8Z0K - chains L and M of the 12 polymer chains in the assembly; structure by electron microscopy, 2.51 A resolution.

[Chain L]
Molecule: 69-nt RNA strand
Source organism: Selenomonas sp
Sequence (69 nucleotides; each row starts with the number of its first residue):
    20 GUUUAGAAGG AUUGCCGUCA GGAAAUUAGG UGCGCUUAGC AGUGUACCGC CGGAUAGGCG
    80 GUUUAGAAG
Unresolved in the structure: 20, 73-74, 81-88

[Chain M]
Protein: type I-F CRISPR-associated endoribonuclease Cas6/Csy4
Source organism: Selenomonas sp
Chain sequence (181 residues; each row starts with the number of its first residue):
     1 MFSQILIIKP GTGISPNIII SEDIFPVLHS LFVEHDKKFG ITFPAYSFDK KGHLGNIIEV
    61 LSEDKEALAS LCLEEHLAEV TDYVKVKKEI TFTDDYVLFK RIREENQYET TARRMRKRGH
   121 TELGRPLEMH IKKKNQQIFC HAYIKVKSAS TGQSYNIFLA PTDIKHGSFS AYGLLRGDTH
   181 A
Unresolved in the structure: 111-129, 141, 167-168, 178-181

[How chain L and chain M interact]
Contacting residue pairs (19; chain L residue first):
  U62(L) - Ser15(M)  sugar contact
  U62(L) - Asn17(M)  sugar contact
  U62(L) - Tyr143(M)  hydrogen bond to the sugar
  G63(L) - Ile18(M)  phosphate contact
  A65(L) - Phe139(M)  base contact
  A65(L) - Asn156(M)  hydrogen bond to the base
  C66(L) - Gln107(M)  phosphate contact
  C66(L) - Gln153(M)  hydrogen bond to the sugar
  C66(L) - Ser154(M)  sugar contact
  C66(L) - Tyr155(M)  base contact
  C67(L) - Asn106(M)  base contact
  C67(L) - Thr110(M)  hydrogen bond to the phosphate
  C67(L) - Gln153(M)  hydrogen bond to the sugar
  G68(L) - Asn106(M)  hydrogen bond to the base
  G79(L) - Gly177(M)  phosphate contact
  G80(L) - Ser148(M)  hydrogen bond to the sugar
  G80(L) - Ser150(M)  sugar contact
  G80(L) - Thr151(M)  base contact
  G80(L) - Tyr172(M)  hydrogen bond to the phosphate
Interface residues without a listed pair, chain L (12 interface residues in all): G61, U64, C69, C78
Interface residues without a listed pair, chain M (18 interface residues in all): Arg101

[Summary]
12 residues of chain L and 18 residues of chain M are in contact, with 8 hydrogen bonds. Polar contacts
include A65(L)-Asn156(M), G68(L)-Asn106(M) and U62(L)-Tyr143(M).
Chain L is a 69-nt RNA strand and chain M is type I-F CRISPR-associated endoribonuclease Cas6/Csy4, both from
Selenomonas sp; the structure, Cryo-EM structure of Cas8-HNH system at full R-loop state, was determined by
electron microscopy (same publication as 8Z0L, 8ZDY and 8ZNR).
